3FXX - chains A and B; structure by X-ray diffraction, 1.70 A resolution.

[Chain A]
Protein: Ephrin type-A receptor 3
Source organism: Homo sapiens
Notes: EC 2.7.10.1; fragment: Juxtamembrane segment and kinase domain: residues 577-947
UniProt: P29320 (EPHA3_HUMAN); residues 577-947 here = UniProt positions 577-947
Sequence (371 residues; numbered 577 to 947; the number before each row is that of its first residue):
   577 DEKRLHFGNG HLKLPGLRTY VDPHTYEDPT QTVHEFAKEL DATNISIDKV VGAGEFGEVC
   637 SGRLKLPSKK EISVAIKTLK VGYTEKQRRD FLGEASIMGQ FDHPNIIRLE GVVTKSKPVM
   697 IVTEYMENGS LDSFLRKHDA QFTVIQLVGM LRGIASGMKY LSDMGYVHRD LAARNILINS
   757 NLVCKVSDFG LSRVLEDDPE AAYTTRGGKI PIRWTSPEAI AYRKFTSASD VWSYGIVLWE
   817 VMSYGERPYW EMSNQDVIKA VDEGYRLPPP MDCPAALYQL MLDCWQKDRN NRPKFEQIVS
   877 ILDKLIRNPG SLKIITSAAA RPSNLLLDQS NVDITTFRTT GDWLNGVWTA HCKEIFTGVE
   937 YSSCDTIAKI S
Disordered / not traced: 577-605, 775-783, 893-894, 905-947
Differences from the reference sequence: engineered mutation Thr608 (Ala in P29320)
Residues lining bound ligands: AMP-PNP (ANP; phosphoaminophosphonic acid-adenylate ester): Val627, Gly628, Ala629, Gly630, Glu631, Val635, Ala651, Thr699, Glu700, Tyr701, Met702, Gly705, Ser706, Leu753, Asp764
Swiss-Prot annotation at these positions:
  - active site: Asp746 (Proton acceptor)
  - binding site (ATP): Gly628 to Gly633, Lys653, Glu700 to Ser706, Arg750, Asn751
  - modified residue (Phosphotyrosine): Tyr596, Tyr602, Tyr701, Tyr779, Tyr937
  - natural variant: Ile621 (I621L: In a colorectal cancer sample), Thr660 (T660K: In a lung carcinoma sample), Gly766 (G766E: In a lung adenocarcinoma sample), Asp806 (D806N: In a colorectal cancer sample), Thr933 (T933M: In a lung carcinoma sample)
  - mutagenesis: Tyr596 (Y596F: 10-fold suppression of kinase activity; when associated with F-602. Full kinase activity; when associated with F-602 and F-742. Full kinase activity; when associated with F-602 and A-768), Tyr602 (Y602F: 10-fold suppression of kinase activity; when associated with F-596. Full kinase activity; when associated with F-596 and F-742. Full kinase activity; when associated with F-596 and A-768), Tyr742 (Y742F: Full kinase activity; when associated with F-596 and F-602), Ser768 (S768A: Full kinase activity; when associated with F-596 and F-602)
From the paper describing this entry:
  - conformationally variable residues (helix shift, loop rearrangement, side-chain flip): Tyr742, Arg745, Ser768, Gly784 to Trp790, Arg823, Glu827, Met828 to Gln831
  - mutagenesis - K785E (260-fold decrease), N830A (56-fold): decreased catalytic activity with peptide substrate (chain B)
  - specificity-determining residues: Arg782 (proposed by the authors, not directly observed)
  - contacts within the chain: Arg823-Glu827

[Chain B]
Protein: peptide substrate
Sequence (10 residues; each row starts with the number of its first residue; numbers below 1 keep their minus sign (Lys-5 is residue -5)):
    -5 KQWDNYEYIW
Disordered / not traced: -5
Modified positions: Tyr2 (o-phosphotyrosine; PTR)

[Chain A / chain B interface]
Contacting residue pairs (24):
  Asp746(A) - Tyr0(B)  hydrogen bond
  Arg750(A) - Asn-1(B)
  Arg750(A) - Tyr0(B)  hydrogen bond
  Asn751(A) - Tyr0(B)
  Gly784(A) - Tyr2(B)
  Lys785(A) - Tyr0(B)
  Lys785(A) - Glu1(B)
  Lys785(A) - Tyr2(B)
  Ile786(A) - Asn-1(B)
  Ile786(A) - Tyr0(B)
  Ile786(A) - Glu1(B)  hydrogen bond (backbone-backbone)
  Pro787(A) - Asn-1(B)
  Pro787(A) - Tyr0(B)
  Ile788(A) - Asn-1(B)
  Ile788(A) - Glu1(B)
  Ile788(A) - Tyr2(B)
  Trp790(A) - Asn-1(B)
  Ile796(A) - Ile3(B)
  Arg823(A) - Gln-4(B)
  Arg823(A) - Asp-2(B)  salt bridge
  Arg823(A) - Asn-1(B)  hydrogen bond
  Glu827(A) - Gln-4(B)
  Asn830(A) - Asp-2(B)  hydrogen bond (side chain-backbone)
  Asn830(A) - Glu1(B)  hydrogen bond
Also at the interface, not in a pair above, chain A (16 interface residues in all): Leu767, Arg789, Ile834
From the paper, about this interface:
  - residue pairs: Lys785(A)-Tyr0(B), Lys785(A)-Glu1(B), Lys785(A)-Tyr2(B), Arg823(A)-Asn-1(B) (backbone contact), Arg823(A)-Asp-2(B), Asn830(A)-Glu1(B)
  - interface residues, chain A: Lys785(A)

[In short]
16 residues of chain A and 7 residues of chain B are in contact, with 6 hydrogen bonds and 1 salt bridge.
Polar pairs include Arg823(A)-Asp-2(B), Asp746(A)-Tyr0(B) and Arg750(A)-Tyr0(B). The authors report contacts
between Lys785(A) and Tyr0(B), Lys785(A) and Glu1(B) and Lys785(A) and Tyr2(B) among others; a backbone
contact between Arg823(A) and Asn-1(B). The paper reports that K785E and N830A of chain A reduce catalytic
activity with peptide substrate (chain B); the interface residue Lys785(A).
Chain A is Ephrin type-A receptor 3 (Homo sapiens) and chain B is peptide substrate; the structure, Human
EphA3 Kinase and Juxtamembrane Region Bound to Substrate KQWDNYE[pTyr]IW, was determined by X-ray diffraction
together with 3FY2 from the same study.
